PDB entry 7UEA | electron microscopy, 3.49 A resolution | chains A and V of the 9 polymer chains in the assembly

Chain A:
Protein: Photosystem P840 reaction center, large subunit
Source organism: Chlorobaculum tepidum TLS
UniProtKB: Q8KAY0 (Q8KAY0_CHLTE); numbering as in UniProt (aligned over 1-731)
Chain sequence (731 residues; numbered 1 to 731; the number before each row is that of its first residue):
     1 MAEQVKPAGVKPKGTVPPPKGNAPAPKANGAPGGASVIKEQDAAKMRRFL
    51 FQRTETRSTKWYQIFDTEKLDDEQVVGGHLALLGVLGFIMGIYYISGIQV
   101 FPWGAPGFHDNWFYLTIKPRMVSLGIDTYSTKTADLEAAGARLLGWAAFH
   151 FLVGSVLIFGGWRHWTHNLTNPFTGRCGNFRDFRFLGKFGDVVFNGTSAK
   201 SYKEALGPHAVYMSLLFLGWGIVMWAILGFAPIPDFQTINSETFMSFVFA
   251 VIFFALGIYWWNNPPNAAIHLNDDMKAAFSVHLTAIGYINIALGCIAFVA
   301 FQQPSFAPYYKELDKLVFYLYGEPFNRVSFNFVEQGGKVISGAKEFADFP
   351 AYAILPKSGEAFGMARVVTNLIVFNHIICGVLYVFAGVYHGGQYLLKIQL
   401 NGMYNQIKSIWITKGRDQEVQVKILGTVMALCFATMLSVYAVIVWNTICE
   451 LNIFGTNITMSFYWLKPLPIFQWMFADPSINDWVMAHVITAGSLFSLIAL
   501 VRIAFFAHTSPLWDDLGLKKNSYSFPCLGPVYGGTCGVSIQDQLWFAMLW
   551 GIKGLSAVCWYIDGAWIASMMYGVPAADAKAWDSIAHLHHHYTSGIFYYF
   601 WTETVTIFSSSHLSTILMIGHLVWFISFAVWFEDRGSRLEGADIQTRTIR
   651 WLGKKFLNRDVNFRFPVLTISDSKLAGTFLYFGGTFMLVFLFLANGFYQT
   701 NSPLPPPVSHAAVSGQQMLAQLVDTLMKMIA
Disordered / not traced: 1-57, 336-342, 710-731
Ion coordination: 4Fe-4S cluster Fe: Cys527, Cys536 (shared with 2 residues of chain a); Ca2+: Asp563, Tyr599, Glu603, Phe692, Asn695, Gly696
Small-molecule neighbours:
  - bacteriochlorophyll a (BCL), molecule 1: Trp61, Tyr62, Gln63, Phe65, Asp66, Thr67, Lys276, Phe279, Leu283, Leu382, Tyr383, Ala386, Tyr389, His390, Gln393, Tyr523, Gln541, Leu544, Trp545, Met548, Leu675, Phe679
  - bacteriochlorophyll a (BCL), molecule 2: Phe65, Thr67, Leu70, Gln74, Val75, Gly78, His79, Leu82, Trp165, Tyr202, Asp274, Met275, Ala278, Phe279, His282, Leu283, Ile286, Cys379, Tyr383
  - bacteriochlorophyll a (BCL), molecule 3: Asp72, Val75, Val76, His79, Leu80, Leu83, Val153, Val156, Leu157, Phe180, Phe183, Phe185, Gly196, Thr197, Ser198, Lys200, Ser201, Tyr202, Ala205, Pro208, His209, Tyr212, Met213, Leu216
  - bacteriochlorophyll a (BCL), molecule 4: Leu80, Val156, Leu157, Phe159, Gly160, His164, Leu169, Thr170, Asn171, Pro172, Arg176, Cys177, Gly178, Asn179, Phe180, Phe183, Arg184, Phe185, Leu186, Tyr212
  - bacteriochlorophyll a (BCL), molecule 5: Leu83, Leu86, Gly87, Met90, Tyr94, Ile117, Arg120, Met121, Leu124, Ile126, Trp146, Phe149, His150, Val153, Gly154, Leu157, Met213, Leu216, Phe217, Trp220, Val223, Glu242, Ile289, Leu293
  - bacteriochlorophyll a (BCL), molecule 6: Leu83, Tyr202, Lys203, Ala205, Leu206, His209, Ala210, Met213, Leu216, Gly219, Trp220, Val223, Pro265, Ala267, His270, Leu271, Ala278, Val281, His282, Ala285, Ile286, Trp411
  - bacteriochlorophyll a (BCL), molecule 7: Leu86, Met90, Tyr93, Thr116, Ile117, Arg120, Ile286, Ile289, Asn290, Leu293, Ile372, Asn375, His376, Cys379, Tyr383
  - bacteriochlorophyll a (BCL), molecule 8: Tyr93, Trp112, Phe113, Thr116, Ile117, Leu371, Ile372, Phe374, Asn375, Ile378, Cys379, Leu382, Met548, Thr678, Phe679, Phe682, Gly683, Phe686, Met687, Val689, Phe690, Leu693
  - bacteriochlorophyll a (BCL), molecule 9: Asp110, Asn111, Trp112, Phe113, Leu320, Tyr321, Gly322, His612, Thr615, Ile616, Ile619, Met687, Phe690
  - bacteriochlorophyll a (BCL), molecule 10: Pro119, Arg120, Ser123, Phe217, Trp220, Phe236, Gln237, Thr238, Ile239, Ser241, Glu242, Met245, Ser246, Phe249, Leu293, Ile296, Phe301, Ser305, Phe306, Tyr309, Tyr310
  - bacteriochlorophyll a (BCL), molecule 11: Ile269, His270, Ala277, Ser280, Val281, Thr284, Ala285, Tyr288, Val384, Val388, Gly391, Gly392, Tyr394, Leu395, Tyr404, Ile410, Trp411, Ile412, Lys414, Gly415, Leu497, Leu500, Ala504, Phe505
  - bacteriochlorophyll a (BCL), molecule 12: Leu431, Ala434, Thr435, Ser438, Leu465, Lys466, Pro467, Leu468, Phe471, Phe475, Asp482, Trp483, Ala486, His487, Thr490
  - F26 (2-[(1E,3E,5E,7E,9E,11E,13E,15E,17E,19E)-3,7,12,16,20,24-hexamethylpentacosa-1,3,5,7,9,11,13,15,17,19,23-undecaenyl]-1,3,4-trimethyl-benzene): His79, Leu82, Leu83, Val85, Leu86, Ile89, Tyr93, Phe113, Tyr202, His209
  - F39 ([(2R,3S,4S,5R,6R)-6-[(10E,12E,14E)-2,6,10,14,19,23-hexamethyl-25-(2,3,6-trimethylphenyl)pentacosa-6,8,10,12,14,16,18,20,22,24-decaen-2-yl]oxy-3,4,5-tris(oxidanyl)oxan-2-yl]methyl dodecanoate): Phe236, Gln237, Tyr288, Ile291, Ala292, Leu293, Gly294, Cys295, Ile296, Ala297, Val299, Ala300, Phe301, Gln303, Ser305, Phe306, Ile372, His376, Trp411, Val501, Ala504, Phe505
  - Chlorophyll A ester (G2O), molecule 1: Met429, Cys432, Phe433, Met436, Leu437, Tyr440, Phe495, Ile498, Arg502, Phe546, Leu549, Trp550
  - Chlorophyll A ester (G2O), molecule 2: Met436, Leu437, Tyr440, Ala441, Val444, Thr447, Ile448, Ile453, Phe454, Phe495, Leu549, Trp550, Ile552, Lys553, Met570, Ile596, Phe597, Phe600, Trp624, Tyr681
  - Chlorophyll A ester (G2O), molecule 3: Thr615, Met618, Ile619, His621, Leu622, Phe625, Phe628
  - Chlorophyll A ester (G2O), molecule 4: Leu622, Phe625, Ile626, Phe628, Ala629, Phe632, Asp634, Ser637, Arg638, Gly641, Ala642, Gln645
  - Bacteriochlorophyll A isomer (GS0), molecule 1: Met436, Val439, Ile443, Val488, Ala491, Gly492, Ile552, Lys553, Ser556, Ala557, Trp560, Ile567, Ile596, Phe600, Thr604, Ile607, Phe608, Leu617, His621, Trp624, Tyr681, Thr685, Leu688, Val689, Phe692
  - Bacteriochlorophyll A isomer (GS0), molecule 2: Phe597, Phe600, Trp601, Trp624
  - 4Fe-4S cluster (SF4): Cys527, Gly529, Pro530, Gly534, Thr535, Cys536, Glu633, Ile670

Chain V:
Protein: Bacteriochlorophyll a protein
Source organism: Chlorobaculum tepidum TLS
UniProtKB: Q46393 (BCPA_CHLTE); residues 1-366 here = UniProt positions 1-366
Chain sequence (366 residues; each row starts with the number of its first residue):
     1 MALFGSNDVTTAHSDYEIVLEGGSSSWGKVKARAKVNAPPASPLLPADCD
    51 VKLNVKPLDPAKGFVRISAVFESIVDSTKNKLTIEADIANETKERRISVG
   101 EGMVSVGDFSHTFSFEGSVVNLFYYRSDAVRRNVPNPIYMQGRQFHDILM
   151 KVPLDNNDLIDTWEGTVKAIGSTGAFNDWIRDFWFIGPAFTALNEGGQRI
   201 SRIEVNGLNTESGPKGPVGVSRWRFSHGGSGMVDSISRWAELFPSDKLNR
   251 PAQVEAGFRSDSQGIEVKVDGEFPGVSVDAGGGLRRILNHPLIPLVHHGM
   301 VGKFNNFNVDAQLKVVLPKGYKIRYAAPQYRSQNLEEYRWSGGAYARWVE
   351 HVCKGGVGQFEILYAQ
Disordered / not traced: 1-6
Ion coordination: bacteriochlorophyll a Mg near Tyr124 (its only coordinating residue here)
Small-molecule neighbours:
  - bacteriochlorophyll a (BCL), molecule 1: Ala12, Ser14, Tyr16, Ala34, Val36, Ala38, Pro39, Pro40, Ala41, Ser42, Ala47, Trp184, Phe185, Ile186, Ala189, Phe258, Ser260, Ile265, Val267, His298, Val301, Gly302, Asn305, Phe307, Cys353
  - bacteriochlorophyll a (BCL), molecule 2: Tyr16, Ile18, Val30, Ala32, Cys49, Val51, Phe71, Ala256, Gly257, Phe258, Val267, Val269, Ile287, Leu288, Asn289, His290, Pro291, Pro294, Leu295, His298, Leu313, Tyr345, Trp348, Val349, Val352, Cys353, Phe360, Ile362
  - bacteriochlorophyll a (BCL), molecule 3: Val30, Val51, Leu53, Val55, Val65, Ile67, Phe71, Ile88, Asp234, Ser235, Arg238, Glu241, Leu242, Phe243, Pro244, Ser245, Leu248, Val254, Ala256, Val269, Phe273, Pro274, Gly275, Leu288, Pro291
  - bacteriochlorophyll a (BCL), molecule 4: Ala41, Ser42, Pro43, Phe71, Leu82, Phe185, Ile186, Pro188, Ala189, Thr191, Ala192, Leu193, Gln198, His227, Asp234, Ile293, Pro294, His297, His298, Met300, Val301
  - bacteriochlorophyll a (BCL), molecule 5: Ser42, Pro43, Leu44, Asp48, Cys49, Phe71, Ser73, Val75, Asn80, Lys81, Leu82, Ile84, Val104, Val106, Phe113, Phe115, Ile148, Met150, Phe183, Trp184, Ile186, Phe258
  - bacteriochlorophyll a (BCL), molecule 6: Leu53, Val55, Ile67, Ala69, Phe71, Ile84, Ala86, Ile88, Arg96, Ile97, Ser98, Phe115, Gly117, Val119, Gln144, His146, Ile148, Trp184, Ile200, Trp223, Phe225, His227, Ser235, Trp239, Leu242, Ala252, Gln253, Val254, Glu272, Phe273
  - bacteriochlorophyll a (BCL), molecule 7: Val104, Val106, Phe109, His111, Phe113, Met150, Val152, Leu154, Asp158, Leu159, Thr162, Trp163, Thr166, Ile170, Phe176, Ile180, Phe183, Trp184, Ile203, Val205, Leu208, Gly219, Ser221, Trp223
  - bacteriochlorophyll a (BCL), molecule 8: Leu122, Phe123, Tyr124, Tyr125, Arg126, Ser127, Arg143, Phe145
  - bacteriochlorophyll a (BCL), molecule 9: Tyr125, Ser127, Ala129, Val130, Asn133
  - bacteriochlorophyll a (BCL), molecule 10: Tyr125, Val130, Val134, Pro137, Ile138, Tyr139, Met140, Gln141
  - bacteriochlorophyll a (BCL), molecule 11: Asp161, Thr162, Gly165, Thr166, Ala169, Ser172, Thr173, Phe176, Trp179, Ile180, Phe183
Curated features (UniProtKB/Swiss-Prot):
  - binding site (bacteriochlorophyll a): His111, His146, His290, His297, His298

Chain A / chain V interface:
Pairs across the interface (40):
  Glu68(A) with Gln333(V), hydrogen bond (backbone-backbone)
  Lys69(A) with Gln333(V); Leu335(V)
  Leu70(A) with Ser332(V)
  Asp71(A) with Ser332(V), hydrogen bond
  Asp72(A) with Arg331(V), salt bridge
  Arg181(A) with Ser14(V), hydrogen bond (side chain-backbone); Asp15(V), salt bridge; Asp310(V), salt bridge; Ala311(V); Gln312(V), hydrogen bond
  Asp182(A) with His13(V), salt bridge
  Asn195(A) with Asn7(V); Val9(V)
  Ala199(A) with Val309(V)
  Lys200(A) with Asp310(V); Arg331(V), hydrogen bond (backbone-side chain); Gly342(V)
  Ala268(A) with Arg347(V)
  Leu271(A) with Arg331(V), hydrogen bond (backbone-side chain); Gly343(V)
  Asn272(A) with Arg331(V); Ala344(V), hydrogen bond (side chain-backbone)
  Asp273(A) with Gln329(V); Tyr330(V); Arg331(V)
  Asp274(A) with Arg331(V), salt bridge
  Met275(A) with Arg331(V)
  Tyr394(A) with Gln329(V)
  Lys397(A) with Gln329(V); Tyr330(V)
  Ile398(A) with Gln329(V)
  Asn401(A) with Arg324(V); Tyr325(V); Ala326(V); Gln329(V), hydrogen bond
  Met403(A) with Ala326(V); Ala327(V), hydrophobic; Pro328(V), hydrophobic
  Gln406(A) with Tyr325(V), hydrogen bond
Interface residues without a listed pair, chain A (24 interface residues in all): Ser201, Tyr202
Interface residues without a listed pair, chain V (26 interface residues in all): Arg339, Ser341

In short:
24 residues of chain A face 26 of chain V across their interface, with 9 hydrogen bonds and 5 salt bridges.
Polar pairs include Asp72(A)-Arg331(V), Arg181(A)-Asp15(V) and Arg181(A)-Asp310(V).
Chain A is Photosystem P840 reaction center, large subunit and chain V is Bacteriochlorophyll a protein, both
from Chlorobaculum tepidum TLS; the structure, Photosynthetic assembly of Chlorobaculum tepidum (RC-FMO1), was
determined by electron microscopy (same publication as 7UEB).
